4QI0 - chain A; structure by X-ray diffraction, 1.94 A resolution.

[Chain A]
Protein: Roquin-1
From: Mus musculus
Notes: fragment: ROQ domain
UniProtKB: Q4VGL6 (RC3H1_MOUSE); residue numbers follow UniProt; this construct covers 147-326
Sequence (180 residues; each row starts with the number of its first residue):
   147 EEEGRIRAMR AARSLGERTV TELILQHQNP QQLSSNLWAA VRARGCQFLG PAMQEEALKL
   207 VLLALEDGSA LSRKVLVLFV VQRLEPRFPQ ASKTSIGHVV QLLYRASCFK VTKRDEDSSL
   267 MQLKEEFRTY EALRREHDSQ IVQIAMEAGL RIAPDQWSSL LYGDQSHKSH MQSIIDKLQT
Not modelled in the structure: 147-173
UniProt features mapped onto this chain:
  - mutagenesis: Arg188 (R188A: No effect on CDE RNA-binding), Met199 (M199R: In sanroque loss of ICOS regulation, no effect on localization to stress granules, no effect on RNA-binding), Arg219 (R219A: No effect on CDE RNA-binding), Lys220 (K220A: Strongly decreases CDE and ADE RNA-binding. Increases target-mRNA expression. Increases ICOS surface expression; when associated with A-239 and A-260), Arg229 (R229A: No effect on CDE RNA-binding), Arg233 (R233A: No effect on CDE RNA-binding), Ser238 (S238A: Decreases CDE RNA-binding), Lys239 (K239A: Strongly decreases CDE and ADE RNA-binding. Increases target-mRNA expression. Abolishes CDE RNA-binding and highly increases target-mRNA expression; when associated with A-260 ...), Tyr250 (Y250A: Decreases CDE RNA-binding. Increases target-mRNA expression), Arg251 (R251A: No effect on CDE RNA-binding), Ser253 (S253A: Slightly decreases CDE and ADE RNA-binding), Lys259 (K259A: Strongly decreases CDE and ADE RNA-binding), 5 further mutagenesis entries in UniProt

[In short]
UniProt lists 17 mutagenesis sites.
Chain A is Roquin-1 (Mus musculus); the structure, X-ray structure of the ROQ domain from murine Roquin-1, was
determined by X-ray diffraction together with 4QI2 from the same study.
